Entry 8JAN (electron microscopy, 3.30 A resolution); this record covers chains j and B of the 30 polymer chains in the assembly.

== Chain j ==
Name: BplB
Organism: Escherichia phage P1
Reference sequence: Q71TM5 (Q71TM5_BPP1); residues 1-169 here = UniProt positions 1-169
Chain sequence (169 residues; row label = number of the first residue in the row):
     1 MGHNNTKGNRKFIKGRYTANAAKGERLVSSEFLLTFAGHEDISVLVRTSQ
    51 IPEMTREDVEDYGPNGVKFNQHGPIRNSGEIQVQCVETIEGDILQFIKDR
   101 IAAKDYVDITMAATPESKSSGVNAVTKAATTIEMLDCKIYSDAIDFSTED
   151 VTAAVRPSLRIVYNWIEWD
Not modelled in the structure: 1-10

== Chain B ==
Name: Gp24
Organism: Escherichia phage P1
Reference sequence: Q71T90 (Q71T90_BPP1); numbering as in UniProt (aligned over 1-261)
Chain sequence (261 residues; each row starts with the number of its first residue):
     1 MILNNQEWLLAIFKKKGLTPTGKLEFATIDGIDSALAQALNEAFDSQVVS
    51 FNDRINQSFREFLKRTPRDRITLGTFSDVKEWLSSFEADRAGRKDTASAG
   101 PVNKLAMPLVNLSRSPAFSIYEGELCRDNYDEGHVTNENDEIEALVSTIP
   151 FSLEYSLWIASDEKESLGMVTTALAFWLRMYASLGQASFTHIANVGGYEI
   201 PVTCYIEGQKSIAFQDLTTGTADNRLFAVGLNLTVVAELPILAYMQQTTG
   251 TITVKAKILEE
Not modelled in the structure: 261

== How chain j and chain B interact ==
Pairs across the interface - 18 pairs, chain j then chain B:
  E31(j) with Y130(B)
  F32(j) with R127(B), hydrogen bond (backbone-side chain)
  S43(j) with R127(B)
  V44(j) with R127(B); N129(B)
  V46(j) with R127(B)
  R47(j) with E124(B), hydrogen bond (side chain-backbone); L125(B), hydrogen bond (side chain-backbone); R127(B)
  I89(j) with S183(B)
  P115(j) with Y130(B), hydrophobic
  E116(j) with D131(B)
  S119(j) with P20(B)
  S120(j) with P20(B)
  V151(j) with R179(B); K210(B)
  T152(j) with G208(B)
  R156(j) with E124(B), salt bridge
Also at the interface, not in a pair above, chain j (15 interface residues in all): A154
Also at the interface, not in a pair above, chain B (15 interface residues in all): L18, C126, G185, S211

== Summary ==
Chain j and chain B each contribute 15 residues to their interface; the contacts include 3 hydrogen bonds and
1 salt bridge. Polar pairs include R156(j)-E124(B), F32(j)-R127(B) and R47(j)-E124(B).
Here chain j is BplB and chain B is Gp24, both from Escherichia phage P1. Entry 8JAN (In situ structures of
the ultra-long extended tail of Myoviridae phage P1) was determined by electron microscopy, deposited together
with 8JAJ.
